3H3G - chains A and B; structure by X-ray diffraction, 1.94 A resolution.

# Chain A
Molecule: Fusion protein of Maltose-binding periplasmic domain and human parathyroid hormone receptor extracellular domain
Source organism: Escherichia coli
Notes: fragment: extracellular domain
UniProt: chimeric construct of P0AEX9, Q03431: residues -344 to 22 from P0AEX9 (MALE_ECOLI) positions 26-392 (UniProt number = residue number + 370); residues 29-187 from Q03431 positions 29-187 (same numbers)
Chain sequence (539 residues; row label = number of the first residue in the row; numbers below 1 keep their minus sign (Met-345 is residue -345)):
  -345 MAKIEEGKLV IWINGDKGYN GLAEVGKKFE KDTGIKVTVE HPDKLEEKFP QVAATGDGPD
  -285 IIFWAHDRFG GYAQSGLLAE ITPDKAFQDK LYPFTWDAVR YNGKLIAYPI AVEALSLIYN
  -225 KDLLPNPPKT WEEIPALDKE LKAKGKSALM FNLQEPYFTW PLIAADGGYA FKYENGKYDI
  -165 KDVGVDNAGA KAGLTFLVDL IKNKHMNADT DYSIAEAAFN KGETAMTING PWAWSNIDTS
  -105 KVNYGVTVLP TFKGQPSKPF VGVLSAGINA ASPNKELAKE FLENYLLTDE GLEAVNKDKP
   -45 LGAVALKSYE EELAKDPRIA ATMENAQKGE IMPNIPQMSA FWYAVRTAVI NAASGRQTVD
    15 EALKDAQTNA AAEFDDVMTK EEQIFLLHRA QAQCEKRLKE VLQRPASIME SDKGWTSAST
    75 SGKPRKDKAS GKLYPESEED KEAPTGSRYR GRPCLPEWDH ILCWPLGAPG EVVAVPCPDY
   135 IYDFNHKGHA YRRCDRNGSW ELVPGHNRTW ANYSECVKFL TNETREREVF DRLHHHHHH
Not modelled in the structure: -345, 27-30, 57-101, 176-193
Construct notes: initiating methionine (-345); linker (23-28); expression tag (188-193)
Disulfides: Cys48-Cys117, Cys108-Cys148, Cys131-Cys170
Reported in the primary citation:
  - conformationally variable residues (side-chain flip): Leu41, Ile115

# Chain B
Molecule: Parathyroid hormone-related protein
UniProt: P12272 (PTHR_HUMAN); residues 12-34 here correspond to UniProt positions 48-70 (UniProt number = residue number + 36)
Chain sequence (24 residues; each row starts with the number of its first residue):
    12 GKSIQDLRRR FFLHHLIAEI HTAX
Not modelled in the structure: 12
Construct notes: amidation (35)
Modified residues: NH2 (amino group) at position 35
Reported in the primary citation:
  - contacts within the chain: Asp17-Arg20 (hydrogen bond)
  - mutagenesis - R21A, L27K, L27K/I28L, L27K/I31V: decreased binding to Fusion protein of Maltose-binding periplasmic domain and human parathyroid hormone receptor extracellular domain (chain A)
  - mutagenesis - F23W/L27K, F23W/L27K/I28L/I31V/A34F, F23W, I28L, I31V: unchanged binding to Fusion protein of Maltose-binding periplasmic domain and human parathyroid hormone receptor extracellular domain (chain A)
  - mutagenesis - L27K: decreased binding to R0 conformation
  - mutagenesis - L27K: unchanged binding to RG conformation
  - mutagenesis - L27K: unchanged signaling

# Chain A / chain B interface
Residue-residue contacts - 36 pairs, chain A then chain B:
  Val31(A) - Gln16(B)
  Val31(A) - Arg20(B)
  Met32(A) - Arg20(B)  hydrogen bond (backbone-side chain)
  Thr33(A) - Gln16(B)
  Thr33(A) - Arg19(B)
  Lys34(A) - Arg20(B)
  Lys34(A) - Phe23(B)
  Glu35(A) - Arg19(B)  salt bridge
  Ile38(A) - Phe23(B)  hydrophobic
  Leu41(A) - Phe23(B)  hydrophobic
  Leu41(A) - Leu27(B)  hydrophobic
  Asp113(A) - Ile31(B)
  His114(A) - Leu27(B)
  Ile115(A) - Leu27(B)  hydrophobic
  Ile115(A) - Ile31(B)  hydrophobic
  Ile135(A) - Leu24(B)  hydrophobic
  Tyr136(A) - Arg20(B)
  Asp137(A) - Arg20(B)  salt bridge
  Asp137(A) - Arg21(B)  salt bridge
  Asp137(A) - Leu24(B)
  Phe138(A) - Leu24(B)  hydrophobic
  Phe138(A) - Ile28(B)  hydrophobic
  Val157(A) - Thr33(B)
  Thr163(A) - Thr33(B)  hydrogen bond (backbone-side chain)
  Trp164(A) - Thr33(B)
  Trp164(A) - Ala34(B)
  Ala165(A) - Ile31(B)
  Ala165(A) - His32(B)
  Ala165(A) - Thr33(B)  hydrogen bond (backbone-side chain)
  Ala165(A) - Ala34(B)  hydrogen bond (backbone-backbone)
  Asn166(A) - His32(B)
  Asn166(A) - Ala34(B)
  Tyr167(A) - Ile31(B)  hydrophobic
  Tyr167(A) - His32(B)  hydrogen bond (backbone-side chain)
  Ser168(A) - His32(B)
  Val171(A) - Ile28(B)  hydrophobic
Interface residues without a listed pair, chain A (25 interface residues in all): Gln37, Arg162, Leu174
Interface residues without a listed pair, chain B (15 interface residues in all): Ser14, Asp17, Glu30
The authors on this interface:
  - residue pairs: Leu41(A)-Phe23(B), Asp137(A)-Arg20(B) (salt bridge), Ala165(A)-Thr33(B) (backbone contact), Ala165(A)-Ala34(B) (backbone contact), Arg19(B)-Glu35(A) (salt bridge), Arg20(B)-Met32(A) (hydrogen bond), His32(B)-Tyr167(A), Thr33(B)-Thr163(A)
  - interface residues, chain A: Leu41(A), Ile115(A), Ile135(A), Phe138(A), Tyr167(A)
  - interface residues, chain B: Phe23(B), Leu24(B), Leu27(B), Ile28(B)
  - hot spots on chain B (mutagenesis) - R20A, F23A, L24A, L27A, I28A, T33A: decreased binding to Fusion protein of Maltose-binding periplasmic domain and human parathyroid hormone receptor extracellular domain (chain A)

# In short
25 residues of chain A and 15 residues of chain B are in contact; the contacts include 5 hydrogen bonds and 3
salt bridges. Among the polar pairs are Glu35(A)-Arg19(B), Asp137(A)-Arg20(B) and Asp137(A)-Arg21(B). The
authors report contacts between Leu41(A) and Phe23(B), His32(B) and Tyr167(A) and Thr33(B) and Thr163(A); salt
bridges between Asp137(A) and Arg20(B) and Arg19(B) and Glu35(A); backbone contacts between Ala165(A) and
Thr33(B) and Ala165(A) and Ala34(B). The paper reports that R21A, L27K and L27K/I28L of chain B, among others,
reduce binding to Fusion protein of Maltose-binding periplasmic domain and human parathyroid hormone receptor
extracellular domain (chain A); interface residues Leu41(A), Ile115(A) and Phe23(B) among others; 15
substitutions were tested in all.
Here chain A is Fusion protein of Maltose-binding periplasmic domain and human parathyroid hormone receptor
extracellular domain (Escherichia coli) and chain B is Parathyroid hormone-related protein. Entry 3H3G
(Crystal structure of the extracellular domain of the human parathyroid hormone receptor (PTH1R) in complex
with ...) was determined by X-ray diffraction.
